Entry 4OE6 (X-ray diffraction, 1.95 A resolution); this record covers chains A and B.

[Chain A (and B)]
Protein: Delta-1-pyrroline-5-carboxylate dehydrogenase, mitochondrial
From: Saccharomyces cerevisiae
Notes: EC 1.2.1.88; chain B of this document is another copy of the same molecule, construct and numbering; everything in this record applies to it too
UniProt: P07275 (PUT2_YEAST); residues 23-575 here = UniProt positions 23-575
Chain sequence (580 residues; each row starts with the number of its first residue):
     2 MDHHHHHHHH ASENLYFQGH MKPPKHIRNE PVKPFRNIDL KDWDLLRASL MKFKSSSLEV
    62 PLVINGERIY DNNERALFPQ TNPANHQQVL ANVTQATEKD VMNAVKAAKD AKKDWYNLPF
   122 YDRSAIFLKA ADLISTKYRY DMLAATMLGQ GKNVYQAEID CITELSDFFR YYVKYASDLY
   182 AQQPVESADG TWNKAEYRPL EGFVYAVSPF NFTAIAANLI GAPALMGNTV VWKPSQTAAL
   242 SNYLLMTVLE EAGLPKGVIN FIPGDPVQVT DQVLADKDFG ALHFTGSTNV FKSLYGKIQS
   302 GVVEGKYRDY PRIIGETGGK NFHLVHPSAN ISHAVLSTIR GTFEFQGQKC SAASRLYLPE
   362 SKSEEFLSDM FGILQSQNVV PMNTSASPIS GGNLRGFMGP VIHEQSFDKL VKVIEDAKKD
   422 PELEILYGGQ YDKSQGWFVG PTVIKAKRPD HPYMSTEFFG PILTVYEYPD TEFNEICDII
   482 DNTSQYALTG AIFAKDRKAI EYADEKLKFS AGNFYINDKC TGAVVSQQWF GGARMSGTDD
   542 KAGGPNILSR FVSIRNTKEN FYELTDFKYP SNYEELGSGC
Unresolved in the structure: 2-42, 379-391, 485-486, 524-546, 566-581 (chain B: 2-42, 379-390, 485-486, 524-546, 566-581)
Construct notes: expression tag (2-22, 576-581)
UniProt features mapped onto this chain:
  - active site: Glu317 (Proton acceptor), Cys351 (Nucleophile)
  - binding site (NAD(+)): Gly297 to Gly302
  - site: Asn212 (Transition state stabilizer)
What the authors report for this chain:
  - catalytic residues: Cys351 (citing earlier work)
  - conformationally variable residues (order/disorder transition): Ala524 to Pro546
  - self-association interface (contacts with another copy of this molecule); pairs are residue here / residue on that copy: Phe121-Trp193, Tyr122-Trp193, Ser125-Trp193, Ala126-Trp193, Leu129-Trp193, Val174-Trp193, Trp193

[How chain A and chain B interact]
Contacting residue pairs - 86 pairs, chain A then chain B:
  Tyr117(A) with Phe510(B)
  Lys195(A) with Asp505(B), salt bridge
  Glu197(A) with Lys509(B), salt bridge
  Arg199(A) with Lys509(B), hydrogen bond (side chain-backbone); Phe510(B); Ala512(B), hydrogen bond (side chain-backbone); Gly513(B)
  Pro200(A) with Phe510(B)
  Glu202(A) with Phe510(B)
  Phe292(A) with Tyr311(B)
  Lys293(A) with Tyr311(B)
  Tyr296(A) with Gln300(B), hydrogen bond; Val303(B), hydrophobic; Tyr311(B), hydrophobic
  Gln300(A) with Tyr296(B), hydrogen bond; Gln300(B)
  Val303(A) with Tyr296(B), hydrophobic
  Val304(A) with Gly297(B)
  Tyr311(A) with Phe292(B); Lys293(B); Tyr296(B), hydrophobic
  Asn331(A) with Glu564(B), hydrogen bond
  Ser333(A) with Leu565(B)
  His334(A) with Asn561(B); Tyr563(B); Glu564(B); Leu565(B), hydrogen bond (side chain-backbone)
  Leu337(A) with Leu565(B)
  Ser338(A) with Leu565(B)
  Arg341(A) with Leu565(B)
  Arg498(A) with Glu560(B), salt bridge
  Asp505(A) with Lys195(B), salt bridge; Arg556(B), salt bridge; Thr558(B), hydrogen bond
  Leu508(A) with Arg556(B)
  Lys509(A) with Glu197(B), salt bridge; Arg199(B), hydrogen bond (backbone-side chain); Arg556(B)
  Phe510(A) with Tyr117(B); Arg199(B); Pro200(B); Glu202(B)
  Ala512(A) with Arg199(B), hydrogen bond (backbone-side chain); Arg556(B)
  Gly513(A) with Arg199(B); Arg556(B); Asn557(B), hydrogen bond (backbone-backbone)
  Asn514(A) with Asn557(B)
  Phe515(A) with Arg556(B); Asn557(B), hydrogen bond (backbone-backbone); Thr558(B); Lys559(B), hydrogen bond (backbone-backbone)
  Tyr516(A) with Lys559(B)
  Ile517(A) with Thr558(B); Lys559(B), hydrogen bond (backbone-backbone); Glu560(B); Asn561(B), hydrogen bond (backbone-backbone)
  Asn518(A) with Asn561(B), hydrogen bond (backbone-side chain)
  Asp519(A) with Asn561(B)
  Arg556(A) with Asp505(B), salt bridge; Leu508(B); Lys509(B); Ala512(B); Gly513(B); Phe515(B)
  Asn557(A) with Gly513(B), hydrogen bond (backbone-backbone); Asn514(B); Phe515(B), hydrogen bond (backbone-backbone)
  Thr558(A) with Asp505(B), hydrogen bond; Phe515(B); Ile517(B)
  Lys559(A) with Phe515(B), hydrogen bond (backbone-backbone); Tyr516(B); Ile517(B), hydrogen bond (backbone-backbone)
  Glu560(A) with Arg498(B), salt bridge; Ile517(B)
  Asn561(A) with His334(B); Ile517(B), hydrogen bond (backbone-backbone); Asn518(B), hydrogen bond (side chain-backbone); Asp519(B)
  Tyr563(A) with His334(B)
  Glu564(A) with Asn331(B), hydrogen bond; His334(B)
  Leu565(A) with His334(B), hydrogen bond (backbone-side chain); Leu337(B); Ser338(B)
Other interface residues (no listed pair), chain A (46 interface residues in all): Asn118, Leu201, Gly297, Glu506, Ile555
Other interface residues (no listed pair), chain B (46 interface residues in all): Asn118, Leu201, Val304, Ser333, Asp482, Glu506, Ile555

[In short]
The chain A/chain B interface involves 46 residues from each chain, with 24 hydrogen bonds and 8 salt bridges.
Polar pairs include Lys195(A)-Asp505(B), Glu197(A)-Lys509(B) and Arg498(A)-Glu560(B). UniProt lists
active-site residues Glu317(A) and Cys351(A) and 6 NAD+-binding residues on chain A. From the paper: the
catalytic residue Cys351(A); conformational variability at Ala524(A).
Chain A and chain B are both Delta-1-pyrroline-5-carboxylate dehydrogenase, mitochondrial (Saccharomyces
cerevisiae); the structure, Crystal Structure of Yeast ALDH4A1, was determined by X-ray diffraction, deposited
together with 4OE4 and 4OE5.
